PDB entry 6WI9 | electron microscopy, 4.30 A resolution (low resolution: residue-level contacts below are approximate; hydrogen-bond / salt-bridge calls are withheld) | chains A and R of the 6 polymer chains in the assembly

# Chain A
Name: Guanine nucleotide-binding protein G(s) subunit alpha isoforms short
From: Homo sapiens
UniProt: P63092 (GNAS2_HUMAN); residue numbers follow UniProt; this construct covers 1-394
Chain sequence (394 residues; numbered 1 to 394; the number before each row is that of its first residue):
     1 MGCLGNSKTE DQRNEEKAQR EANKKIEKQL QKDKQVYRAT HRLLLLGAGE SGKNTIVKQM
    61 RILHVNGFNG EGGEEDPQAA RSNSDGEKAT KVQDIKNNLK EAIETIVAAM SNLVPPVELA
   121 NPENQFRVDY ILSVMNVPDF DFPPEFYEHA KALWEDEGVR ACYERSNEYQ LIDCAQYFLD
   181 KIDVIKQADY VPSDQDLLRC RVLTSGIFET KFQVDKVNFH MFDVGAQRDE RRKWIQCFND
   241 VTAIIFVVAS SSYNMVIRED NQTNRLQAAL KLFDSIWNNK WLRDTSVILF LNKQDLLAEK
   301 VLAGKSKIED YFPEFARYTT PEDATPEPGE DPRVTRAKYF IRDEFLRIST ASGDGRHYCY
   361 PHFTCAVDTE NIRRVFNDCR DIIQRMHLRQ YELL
Disordered / not traced: 1-11, 48-204, 250-263, 296-307, 365-370
Sequence notes: conflict N54 (Ser in P63092), A226 (Gly in P63092), A268 (Glu in P63092), K271 (Asn in P63092), D274 (Lys in P63092), K280 (Arg in P63092), D284 (Thr in P63092), T285 (Ile in P63092)

# Chain R
Name: Secretin receptor
From: Homo sapiens
UniProt: P47872 (SCTR_HUMAN); residue numbers follow UniProt; this construct covers 22-440
Chain sequence (453 residues; numbered 7 to 459; the number before each row is that of its first residue):
     7 DYKDDDDLEV LFQGPAHSTG ALPRLCDVLQ VLWEEQDQCL QELSREQTGD LGTEQPVPGC
    67 EGMWDNISCW PSSVPGRMVE VECPRFLRML TSRNGSLFRN CTQDGWSETF PRPNLACGVN
   127 VNDSSNEKRH SYLLKLKVMY TVGYSSSLVM LLVALGILCA FRRLHCTRNY IHMHLFVSFI
   187 LRALSNFIKD AVLFSSDDVT YCDAHRAGCK LVMVLFQYCI MANYSWLLVE GLYLHTLLAI
   247 SFFSERKYLQ GFVAFGWGSP AIFVALWAIA RHFLEDVGCW DINANASIWW IIRGPVILSI
   307 LINFILFINI LRILMRKLRT QETRGNEVSH YKRLARSTLL LIPLFGIHYI VFAFSPEDAM
   367 EIQLFFELAL GSFQGLVVAV LYCFLNGEVQ LEVQKKWQQW HLREFPLHPV ASFSNSTKAS
   427 HLEQSQGTCR TSIIPAGLEV LFQGPHHHHH HHH
Disordered / not traced: 7-29, 201-211, 409-459
Cystine bridges: C45-C75, C89-C123, C215-C285
Sequence notes: expression tag (7-21, 441-459)

# Interface between chain A and chain R
Contacting residue pairs (33; chain A residue first):
  Q35(A) with E251(R); R252(R)
  H41(A) with F248(R)
  V217(A) with F248(R)
  G353(A) with R330(R)
  D354(A) with R330(R)
  Y358(A) with E328(R)
  C359(A) with E328(R)
  F376(A) with F248(R)
  R380(A) with A245(R)
  D381(A) with K323(R)
  I383(A) with S247(R)
  Q384(A) with L244(R); S247(R); K323(R)
  R385(A) with T326(R)
  H387(A) with L243(R)
  L388(A) with L244(R); L320(R)
  Q390(A) with C172(R); R174(R); N392(R)
  Y391(A) with R174(R); H178(R); Y239(R); L240(R)
  E392(A) with L346(R); L387(R); L391(R); N392(R)
  L394(A) with R339(R); R342(R); S343(R)
Interface residues without a listed pair, chain A (23 interface residues in all): L346, G355, Y360, L393
Interface residues without a listed pair, chain R (28 interface residues in all): E236, I246, I319, E394

# Summary
23 residues of chain A face 28 of chain R across their interface.
Chain A is Guanine nucleotide-binding protein G(s) subunit alpha isoforms short and chain R is Secretin
receptor, both from Homo sapiens; the structure, Human secretin receptor Gs complex, was determined by
electron microscopy (same publication as 6WZG).
